7PI9 - chains i and 3 of the 55 polymer chains in the assembly; structure by electron microscopy, 6.30 A resolution (low resolution: residue-level contacts below are approximate; hydrogen-bond / salt-bridge calls are withheld).

# Chain i
Name: 50S ribosomal protein L13
Source organism: Mycoplasma pneumoniae M129
UniProtKB: P75178 (RL13_MYCPN); numbering as in UniProt (aligned over 1-146)
Chain sequence (146 residues; each row starts with the number of its first residue):
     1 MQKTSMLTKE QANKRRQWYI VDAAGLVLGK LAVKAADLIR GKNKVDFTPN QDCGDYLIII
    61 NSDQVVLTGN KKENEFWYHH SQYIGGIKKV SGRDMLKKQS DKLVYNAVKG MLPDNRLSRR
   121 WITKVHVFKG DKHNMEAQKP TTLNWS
Not modelled in the structure: 1-2

# Chain 3
Molecule: 23S ribosomal RNA
Source organism: Mycoplasma pneumoniae M129
Sequence (2907 nucleotides; each row starts with the number of its first residue):
     1 UACAAUAAGU UACUAAGGGC UUAUGGUGGA UGCCUUGGCA CUAAUAGGCG AUGAAGGACG
    61 UGUUAACCUG CGAUAAGCUU CGGGUAGGUG GUAAGAACCU CAGAUCCGGA GAUUUCCGAA
   121 UGGAGCAAUC CGGUAGUUGG AAACAGCUAU CAUUAAUUGA UGAAUAAAUA GUCAAUUAAA
   181 GCAAUACGUG GUGAAGUGAA ACAUCUCAGU AGCCACAGGA AAAGAAAACG AAUGUGAUUC
   241 CGUGUGUAGU GGCGAGCGAA AGCGGAACAG GCCAAACUUA UCAUUAGAUA GGGGUUGUAG
   301 GGCUUGCAAU GUGGACUUGA AAACGAUAGA AGAAGCUGUU GGAAAGCAGC GCGCAAAAGG
   361 GUGAUAGCCC CGUAUUUGAA AUUGUUUUCA UACCUAGCGA GAUCCCUGAG UAGCUCGGAA
   421 AACGUUAUUU UGAGUGAAUC UGCCCAGACC AUUGGGUAAG CCUAAAUACU AAUUAGUGAC
   481 CGAUAGCGAA ACAGUACCGU GAGGGAAAGG UGAAAAGAAC CCAGAGAUGG GAGUGAAAUA
   541 GAUUCUGAAA CCAUAUGCCU ACAACGUGUC AGAGCACAUU AAUGUGUGAU GGCGUGCGUU
   601 UUGAAGUAUG AGCCGGCGAG UUAUGAUAGC AAGCGUUAGU UAACCAGGAG AUGGGGAGCU
   661 GUAGCGAAAG CGAGUUUUAA AAGAGCGUUU GUUUGUUAUU AUAGACCCGA AACGGGUUGA
   721 GCUAGUCAUG AGCAGGUUGA AGGUUGAGUA ACAUCAACUG GAGGACCGAA CCGACUCUCG
   781 UUGAAACGAU AGCGGAUGAC UUGUGAUUAG GGGUGAAAUU CCAAUCGAAA UCCGUGAUAG
   841 CUGGUUCUCG UCGAAAUAGC UUUAAGGCUA GCGUGAGAUC ACAAAUAAGU GGAGGUAAAG
   901 CUACUGAAUG UAUGAUGGCG CCACCUAGGC GUACUGAAUA CAAUUAAACU CUGAAUGCCA
   961 UUUAUUUUAU UCUCGCAGUC AGACAGUGGG GGAUAAGCUU CAUUGUCAAG AGGGGAAGAG
  1021 CCCAGAUCAU UAAAUAAGGU CCCCAAAAUA UACUAAGUGG AAAAGGAUGU GAAAGUGCUA
  1081 AAACAGCAAG GAUGUUGGCU UAGAAGCAGC CAUCGUUUAA AGAGUGCGUA ACAGCUCACU
  1141 UGUCGAGUGU UUUUGCGCCG AAGAUGUAAC GGGGCUAAGU AUAUUACCGA AUUUAUGGAU
  1201 AAGAUUUAUA UCUUGUGGUA GACGAGCGUU GUAUUGGAGU UGAAGUCAAA GCGUGAGCAU
  1261 UGGUGGAUCC AAUACAAGUG AGAAUGCCGG CAUGAGUAAC GCUUGGGAGU GAGAAUCUCC
  1321 CAAACCGAUU GACUAAGGUU UCCUGGACCA GGGUCGUCCU UCCAGGGUUA GUCUGGACCU
  1381 AAGCUGAGGC UGAAAAGCGU AGGCGAUGGA CAACAGGUUA AUAUUCCUGU ACUUACAGUU
  1441 AGACUGAUGG AGUGACAAAG AAGGUUUUCC ACCCCCAUAA UUGGAUUUGG GGAUAAAUCA
  1501 UAAGGUGGUA CAAUAGGCAA AUCCGUUGUG CAUAACAUUG AGUGAUGAUG UCGAGUGAAU
  1561 GAGUGAUCAA GUAGCGAAGG UGGUAUUAAU CAUGCUUUCA AGAAAAGCUU CUAGGGUUAA
  1621 UCUAGCUGUA ACCAGUACCG AGAACGAACA CACGUAGUCA AGGAGAGGAU CCUAAGGUUA
  1681 GCGAGUGAAC UAUAGCCAAG GAACUCUGCA AAUUAACCCC GUAAGUUAGC GAGAAGGGGU
  1741 GCUUAUGUAA AAGUAAGCCG CAGUGAAGAA CGAGGGGGGA CUGUUUAACU AAAACACAAC
  1801 UCUAUGCCAA ACCGUAAGGU GAUGUAUAUG GGGUGACACC UGCCCAGUGC UGGAAGGUUA
  1861 AAGAAGGAGG UUAGCGCAAG CGAAGCUUUU AACUGAAGCC CCAGUGAACG GCGGCCGUAA
  1921 CUAUAACGGU CCUAAGGUAG CGAAAUUCCU AGUCGGGUAA AUUCCGUCCC GCUUGAAUGG
  1981 UGUAACCAUC UCUUGACUGU CUCGGCUAUA GACUCGGUGA AAUCCAGGUA CGGGUGAAGA
  2041 CACCCGUUAG GCGCAACGGG ACGGAAAGAC CCCGUGAAGC UUUACUGUAG CUUAAUAUUG
  2101 AUCAGGACAU UAUCAUGUAG AGAAUAGGUA GGAGCAAUCG AUGCAAGUUC GCUAGGACUU
  2161 GUUGAUGCGA AAGGUGGAAU ACUACCCUUG GUUGUGUGCU GUUCUAAUUG GUAACUGUUA
  2221 UCCAGUUUCA AGACAGUGUU AGGUGGGCAG UUUGACUGGG GCGGUCGCCU CCUAAAAGGU
  2281 AACGGAGGCG UACAAAGGUA CCUUCAGUAC GGUUGGAAAU CGUAUGUAGA GUGUAAUGGU
  2341 GUAAGGGUGC UUGACUGUGA GACAUACAGG UCGAACAGGU GAGAAAUCAG GUCAUAGUGA
  2401 UCCGGUGGUC CAGUAUGGAA UGGCCAUCGC UCAACGGAUA AAAGCUACUC CGGGGAUAAC
  2461 AGGCUGAUAC UGCCCAAGAG UUCAUAUCGA CGGCAGUGUU UGGCACCUCG AUGUCGACUC
  2521 AUCUCAUCCU CGAGCUGAAG CAGGUUCGAA GGGUUCGGCU GUUCGCCGAU UAAAGAGAUA
  2581 CGUGAGUUGG GUUCAAACCG UCGUGAGACA GGUUGGUCCC UAUCUAUUGU GCCCGUAGGA
  2641 AGAUUGAAGA GUGUUGCUUC UAGUACGAGA GGACCGAAGC GAGGACACCU CUUAUGCUCC
  2701 AGUUGUAGCG CCAGCUGCAC CGCUGGGUAG UAACGUGUCU AUUAGAUAAA CGCUGAAAGC
  2761 AUCUAAGUGU GAAACUAUCU CAAAGAUUAA UCUUCCCAUU UCGCAAGAAA GUAAGAGCCG
  2821 UCAAAGACGA UGACGUUGAU AGGUUACAGG UGUAAGCAUA GUGAUAUGUU GAGCUGAGUA
  2881 AUACUAAUUG CUCGAGGACU UAUUGGA
Not modelled in the structure: 1-7, 923-927, 1560-1569, 2901-2907

# Chain i / chain 3 interface
Contacting residue pairs (90):
  Lys3(i) with A1029(3); U1030(3); A1032(3)
  Thr4(i) with U1030(3); U1031(3); A1032(3)
  Ser5(i) with U1031(3); A1032(3)
  Met6(i) with U1031(3)
  Leu7(i) with U1031(3)
  Gln11(i) with G572(3); A573(3)
  Ala12(i) with A573(3)
  Lys14(i) with U10(3)
  Arg16(i) with U10(3)
  Trp18(i) with A8(3)
  Val27(i) with C1175(3); U1176(3)
  Leu28(i) with G1174(3); C1175(3)
  Gly29(i) with G1174(3); C1175(3); A1178(3)
  Lys30(i) with C1175(3); U1176(3); A1178(3)
  Val33(i) with C1041(3); G1173(3); A1178(3)
  Asp37(i) with C1042(3)
  Arg40(i) with C1043(3)
  Pro49(i) with G591(3)
  Asn50(i) with G572(3); A589(3); U590(3); G591(3)
  Gln51(i) with A589(3)
  Tyr56(i) with G9(3)
  Thr68(i) with U1176(3)
  Lys71(i) with G1057(3); C1175(3); U1176(3)
  Asn74(i) with G1057(3)
  Trp77(i) with G1174(3)
  Tyr78(i) with U1167(3)
  His79(i) with A2648(3); G2649(3)
  His80(i) with G1166(3)
  Ser81(i) with G2649(3); A2650(3)
  Gln82(i) with U2048(3)
  Tyr83(i) with G2649(3); A2650(3)
  Ile84(i) with G1166(3); C2523(3)
  Gly86(i) with A2650(3)
  Ile87(i) with G1166(3)
  Lys88(i) with U2776(3); A2777(3)
  Arg93(i) with A2746(3); U2747(3)
  Lys98(i) with U2776(3)
  Lys102(i) with A2647(3)
  Tyr105(i) with U2788(3)
  Ala107(i) with G1173(3); G1174(3)
  Lys109(i) with U2047(3)
  Gly110(i) with G1173(3); G2046(3)
  Met111(i) with C1043(3); G1173(3)
  Pro113(i) with C1043(3); C1044(3)
  Asp114(i) with G2046(3); U2047(3)
  Asn115(i) with G591(3); G592(3)
  Arg116(i) with A563(3); A564(3); U590(3); G591(3)
  Leu117(i) with U590(3); G591(3)
  Arg120(i) with C562(3); A563(3); U2788(3)
  Thr123(i) with U2788(3)
  Asn134(i) with A8(3)
  Met135(i) with A8(3)
  Gln138(i) with A8(3)
Also at the interface, not in a pair above, chain i (60 interface residues in all): Leu67, Gly69, Asn70, Leu103, Leu112, Arg119, His126
Also at the interface, not in a pair above, chain 3 (44 interface residues in all): A1055, A2049, U2522

# Overview
60 residues of chain i face 44 of chain 3 across their interface.
Here chain i is 50S ribosomal protein L13 and chain 3 is 23S ribosomal RNA, both from Mycoplasma pneumoniae
M129. Entry 7PI9 (70S ribosome with EF-Tu-tRNA and P-site tRNA in spectinomycin-treated Mycoplasma pneumoniae
cells) was determined by electron microscopy together with 7OOC, 7OOD, 7P6Z, 7PAH, 7PAI, 7PAJ and 23 further
entries from the same study.
